2IVH - chains A and C of the 3 polymer chains in the assembly; structure by X-ray diffraction, 2.80 A resolution.

== Chain A ==
Protein: Colcin-E7
From: Escherichia coli
Notes: EC 3.1.-.-; fragment: nuclease domain, residues 449-576
Reference sequence: Q47112 (CEA7_ECOLI); residues 449-576 here = UniProt positions 449-576
Chain sequence (128 residues; row label = number of the first residue in the row):
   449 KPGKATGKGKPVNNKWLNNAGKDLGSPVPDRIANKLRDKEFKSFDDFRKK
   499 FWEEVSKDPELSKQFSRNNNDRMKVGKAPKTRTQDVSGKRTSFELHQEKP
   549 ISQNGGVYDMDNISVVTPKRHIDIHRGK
Disordered / not traced: 551-554
Construct notes: engineered mutation Gln545 (His in Q47112)
UniProt features mapped onto this chain:
  - binding site (Zn(2+)): His544, His569, His573
Metal / ion sites: Zn2+: His544, His569, His573 (shared with 1 residue of chain B)

== Chain C ==
Molecule: 18-nt DNA strand
Sequence (18 nucleotides; row label = number of the first residue in the row):
    19 GGAATTCGATCGAATTCC

== Interface between chain A and chain C ==
Residue-residue contacts - 10 pairs, chain A then chain C:
  Lys490(A) with DA21(C), salt bridge to the phosphate; DA22(C), phosphate contact
  Ser535(A) with DT28(C), sugar contact
  Gly536(A) with DT28(C), phosphate contact
  Lys537(A) with DA27(C), salt bridge to the phosphate; DT28(C), hydrogen bond to the phosphate
  Arg538(A) with DT28(C), hydrogen bond to the base
  Ile570(A) with DC29(C), sugar contact
  Arg574(A) with DC29(C), phosphate contact; DG30(C), salt bridge to the phosphate
Other interface residues (no listed pair), chain A (8 interface residues in all): Asp494

== Summary ==
8 residues of chain A and 6 residues of chain C are in contact; the contacts include 2 hydrogen bonds and 3
salt bridges. Polar contacts include Arg538(A)-DT28(C), Lys537(A)-DT28(C) and Lys490(A)-DA21(C). Curated
annotation (UniProt) lists 3 Zn2+-binding residues on chain A.
Chain A is Colcin-E7 (Escherichia coli) and chain C is an 18-nt DNA strand; the structure, Crystal structure
of the nuclease domain of ColE7 (H545Q mutant) in complex with an 18-bp duplex ..., was determined by X-ray
diffraction, deposited together with 2IVK.
